PDB entry 4ZJ9 | X-ray diffraction, 2.00 A resolution | chain A

Chain A:
Molecule: Aggregation suppressing protein
Organism: Salmonella enterica subsp. enterica serovar Typhimurium
Reference sequence: D1MC98 (D1MC98_SALTM); residue numbers follow UniProt; this construct covers 12-147
Amino-acid sequence (150 residues; each row starts with the number of its first residue; numbers below 1 keep their minus sign (Met-2 is residue -2)):
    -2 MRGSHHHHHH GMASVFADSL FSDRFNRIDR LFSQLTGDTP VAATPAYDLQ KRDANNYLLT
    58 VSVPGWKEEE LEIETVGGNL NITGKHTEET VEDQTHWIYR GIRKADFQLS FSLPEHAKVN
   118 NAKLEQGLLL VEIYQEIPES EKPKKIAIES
Not modelled in the structure: -2 to 39, 133-147
Sequence notes: expression tag (-2 to 11)
Reported in the primary citation:
  - self-association interface (contacts with another copy of this molecule): His93 to Gly98
  - interface residues: Tyr44, Asp45, His93 to Gly98

In short:
The paper reports interface residues Tyr44, Asp45 and His93; a self-association interface involving His93.
Chain A is Aggregation suppressing protein (Salmonella enterica subsp. enterica serovar Typhimurium); the
structure, Small heat shock protein AgsA from Salmonella typhimurium: Alpha crystallin domain, was determined
by X-ray diffraction (same publication as 4ZJA and 4ZJD).
